6YS8 - chains A and G of the 7 polymer chains in the assembly; structure by electron microscopy, 3.90 A resolution.

[Chain A]
Protein: GldM
Organism: Flavobacterium johnsoniae
Reference sequence: Q5EGM3 (Q5EGM3_FLAJO); residues 1-513 here = UniProt positions 1-513
Chain sequence (513 residues; numbered 1 to 513; the number before each row is that of its first residue):
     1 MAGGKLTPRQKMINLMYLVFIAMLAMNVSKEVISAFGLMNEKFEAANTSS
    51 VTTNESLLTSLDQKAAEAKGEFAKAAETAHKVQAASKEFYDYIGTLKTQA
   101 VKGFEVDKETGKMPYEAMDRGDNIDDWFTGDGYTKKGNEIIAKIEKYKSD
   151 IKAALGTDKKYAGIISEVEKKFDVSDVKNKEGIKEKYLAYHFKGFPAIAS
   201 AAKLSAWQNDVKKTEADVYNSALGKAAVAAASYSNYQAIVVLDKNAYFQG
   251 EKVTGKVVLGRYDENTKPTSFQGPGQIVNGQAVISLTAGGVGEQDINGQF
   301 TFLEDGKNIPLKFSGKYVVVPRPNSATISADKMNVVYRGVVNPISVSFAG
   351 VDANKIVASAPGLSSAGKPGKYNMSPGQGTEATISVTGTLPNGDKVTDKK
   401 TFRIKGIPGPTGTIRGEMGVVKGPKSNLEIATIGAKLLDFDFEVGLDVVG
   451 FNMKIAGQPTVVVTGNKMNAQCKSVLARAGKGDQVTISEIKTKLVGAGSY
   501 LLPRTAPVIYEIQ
Not modelled in the structure: 1-6, 225-513

[Chain G]
Protein: GldL
Organism: Flavobacterium johnsoniae
Reference sequence: Q5EGM4 (Q5EGM4_FLAJO); residue numbers follow UniProt; this construct covers 1-215
Chain sequence (215 residues; row label = number of the first residue in the row):
     1 MALLSKKVMNFAYGMGAAVVIVGALFKITHFEIGPLTGTVMLSIGLLTEA
    51 LIFALSAFEPVEDELDWTLVYPELANGQARKKEAKAETATDAQGLLSQKL
   101 DAMLKEAKVDGELMASLGNSIKNFEGAAKAISPTVDSIAGQKKYAEEMSM
   151 AAAQMESLNSLYKVQLESASRNAQANSEIAENAAKLKEQMASMTANIASL
   201 NSVYGGMLSAMSNKG
Not modelled in the structure: 1-2, 63-215

[Chain A / chain G interface]
Contacting residue pairs (7; chain A residue first):
  D131(A) - T37(G)  hydrogen bond
  D131(A) - T39(G)  hydrogen bond
  I183(A) - I28(G)
  I183(A) - T29(G)
  K184(A) - H30(G)  hydrogen bond (backbone-side chain)
  E185(A) - H30(G)  salt bridge
  K193(A) - K27(G)
Other interface residues (no listed pair), chain A (7 interface residues in all): T129, G130

[Summary]
7 residues of chain A and 6 residues of chain G are in contact; the contacts include 3 hydrogen bonds and 1
salt bridge. Among the polar pairs are E185(A)-H30(G), D131(A)-T37(G) and D131(A)-T39(G).
Here chain A is GldM and chain G is GldL, both from Flavobacterium johnsoniae. Entry 6YS8 (Structure of GldLM,
the proton-powered motor that drives protein transport and gliding motility) was determined by electron
microscopy.
